Entry 6YYL (X-ray diffraction, 1.89 A resolution); this record covers chain A.

[Chain A]
Protein: Meiosis protein mei2
Source organism: Schizosaccharomyces pombe (strain 972 / ATCC 24843)
Reference sequence: P08965 (MEI2_SCHPO); residue numbers follow UniProt; this construct covers 579-750
Amino-acid sequence (182 residues; numbered 569 to 750; the number before each row is that of its first residue):
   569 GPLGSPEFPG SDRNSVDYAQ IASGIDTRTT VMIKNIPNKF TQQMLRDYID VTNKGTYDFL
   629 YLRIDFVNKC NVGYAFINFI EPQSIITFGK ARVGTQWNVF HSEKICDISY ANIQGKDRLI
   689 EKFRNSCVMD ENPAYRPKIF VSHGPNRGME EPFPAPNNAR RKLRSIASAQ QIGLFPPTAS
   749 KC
Unresolved in the structure: 569-579, 727-750
Differences from the reference sequence: expression tag (569-578)
From the paper describing this entry:
  - mutagenesis - F644A: abolished binding to meiRNA
  - mutagenesis - F644A: abolished binding to mamRNA

[Overview]
The paper reports that F644A abolishes binding to meiRNA; F644A abolishes binding to mamRNA.
Chain A is Meiosis protein mei2 (Schizosaccharomyces pombe (strain 972 / ATCC 24843)); the structure, Crystal
structure of S. pombe Mei2 RRM3 domain, was determined by X-ray diffraction, deposited together with 6YYM.
